8W1P - chains H and R of the 12 polymer chains in the assembly; structure by electron microscopy, 3.50 A resolution.

[Chain H]
Protein: Cas5
From: Selenomonas sp
Amino-acid sequence (255 residues; each row starts with the number of its first residue):
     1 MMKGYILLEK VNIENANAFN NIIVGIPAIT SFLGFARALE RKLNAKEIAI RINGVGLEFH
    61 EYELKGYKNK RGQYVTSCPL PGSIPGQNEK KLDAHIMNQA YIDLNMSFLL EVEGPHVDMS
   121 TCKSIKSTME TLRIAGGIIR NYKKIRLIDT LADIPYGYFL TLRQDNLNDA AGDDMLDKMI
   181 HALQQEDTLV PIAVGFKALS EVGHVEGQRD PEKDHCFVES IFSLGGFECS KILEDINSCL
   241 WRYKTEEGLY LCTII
Unresolved in the structure: 1-2
What the authors report for this chain:
  - binding site for Target strand DNA: Ala94, His95, Ile96
  - mutagenesis - H95A, I96P: decreased catalytic activity with Target strand DNA
  - mutagenesis - A94G: unchanged catalytic activity with Target strand DNA

[Chain R]
Molecule: crRNA
Sequence (61 nucleotides; row label = number of the first residue in the row):
     1 UUUAGAAGGA GAAGUCAUUU AAUAAGGCCA CUGUUAAAAA GUGUACCGCC GGAUAGGCGG
    61 U

[Chain H / chain R interface]
Contacting residue pairs (33; chain H residue first):
  Asn17(H) with U3(R), hydrogen bond to the sugar; A4(R), hydrogen bond to the phosphate
  Asn20(H) with U3(R), base contact
  Asn21(H) with U3(R), hydrogen bond to the base
  Thr30(H) with U2(R), phosphate contact; U3(R), phosphate contact
  Ser31(H) with U2(R), base contact; U3(R), hydrogen bond to the phosphate
  Gly34(H) with U2(R), sugar contact
  Phe35(H) with U2(R), base contact
  Ala38(H) with U2(R), base contact
  Arg41(H) with U1(R), hydrogen bond to the base
  Pro79(H) with A7(R), sugar contact
  Leu80(H) with A7(R), hydrogen bond to the sugar; G8(R), sugar contact; G9(R), hydrogen bond to the phosphate
  Pro81(H) with A7(R), base contact
  Gly82(H) with A7(R), hydrogen bond to the base
  Ile84(H) with A6(R), base contact; A7(R), base contact
  Gln99(H) with A7(R), base contact
  Tyr101(H) with A7(R), base contact
  Arg133(H) with U2(R), hydrogen bond to the base; G5(R), salt bridge to the phosphate; A6(R), salt bridge to the phosphate
  Ile134(H) with U2(R), base contact
  Ala135(H) with U2(R), hydrogen bond to the base
  Gly136(H) with G5(R), phosphate contact
  Arg209(H) with U1(R), sugar contact; U2(R), salt bridge to the phosphate; A4(R), hydrogen bond to the base
  Lys213(H) with U1(R), hydrogen bond to the base
  Ser220(H) with U3(R), hydrogen bond to the base
Interface residues without a listed pair, chain H (29 interface residues in all): Phe19, Ala28, Cys78, Leu132, Phe196, Phe222

[In short]
29 residues of chain H face 9 of chain R across their interface; the contacts include 13 hydrogen bonds and 3
salt bridges. Among the polar pairs are Asn21(H)-U3(R), Arg41(H)-U1(R) and Gly82(H)-A7(R). The paper reports a
binding site for Target strand DNA at Ala94(H), His95(H) and Ile96(H); H95A and I96P of chain H reduce
catalytic activity with Target strand DNA.
Chain H is Cas5 (Selenomonas sp) and chain R is crRNA; the structure, Structure of Selenomonas sp. Cascade
(SsCascade), was determined by electron microscopy.
